Entry 6IRX (X-ray diffraction, 2.00 A resolution); this record covers chain A.

Chain A:
Molecule: PDX1 C-terminal-inhibiting factor 1
From: Danio rerio
UniProt: A0A0R4IKJ1 (A0A0R4IKJ1_DANRE); residues 178-673 here = UniProt positions 178-673
Sequence (496 residues; numbered 178 to 673; the number before each row is that of its first residue):
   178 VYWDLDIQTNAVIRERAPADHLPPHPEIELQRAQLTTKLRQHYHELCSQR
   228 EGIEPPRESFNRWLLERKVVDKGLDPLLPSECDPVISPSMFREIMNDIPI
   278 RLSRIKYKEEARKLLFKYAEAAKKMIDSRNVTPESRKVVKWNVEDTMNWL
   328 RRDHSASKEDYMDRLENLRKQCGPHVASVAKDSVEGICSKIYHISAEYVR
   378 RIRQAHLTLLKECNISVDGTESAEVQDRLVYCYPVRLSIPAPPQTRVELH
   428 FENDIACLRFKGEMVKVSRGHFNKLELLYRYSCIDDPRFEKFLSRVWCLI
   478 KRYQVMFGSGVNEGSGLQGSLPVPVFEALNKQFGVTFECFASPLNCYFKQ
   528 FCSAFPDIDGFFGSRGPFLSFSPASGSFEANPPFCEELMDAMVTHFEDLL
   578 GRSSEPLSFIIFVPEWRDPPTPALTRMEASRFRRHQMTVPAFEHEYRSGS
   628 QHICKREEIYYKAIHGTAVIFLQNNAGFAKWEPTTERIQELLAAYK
Unresolved in the structure: 395-401, 488-489, 628-632
Construct notes: engineered mutation Val308 (Ala in A0A0R4IKJ1), Asn344 (His in A0A0R4IKJ1)
Modified / non-standard residues: Mse267, Mse272, Mse302, Mse324, Mse339, Mse441, Mse483, Mse566, Mse569, Mse604, Mse614 (selenomethionine; parent Met)
Curated features (UniProtKB/Swiss-Prot):
  - binding site (substrate): Arg239, Arg269, Glu563, Trp593 to Pro597
  - binding site (S-adenosyl-L-methionine): Asn558 to Phe561, Phe619 to His621
  - mutagenesis: Arg239 (R239A: Strongly reduced methyltransferase activity), Arg269 (R269A: Strongly reduced methyltransferase activity), Asn558 (N558A: Strongly reduced methyltransferase activity), Phe561 (F561A: Strongly reduced methyltransferase activity), Glu563 (E563A: Strongly reduced methyltransferase activity), Trp593 (W593A: Abolished methyltransferase activity), Pro596 to Pro597 (Abolished methyltransferase activity), His612 (H612A: Strongly reduced methyltransferase activity), Phe619 (F619A: Reduced methyltransferase activity)

Summary:
Curated annotation (UniProt) lists 8 substrate-binding residues, 7 S-adenosyl-L-methionine-binding residues
and 10 mutagenesis sites.
Chain A is PDX1 C-terminal-inhibiting factor 1 (Danio rerio); the structure, Crystal structure of the
zebrafish cap-specific adenosine methyltransferase, was determined by X-ray diffraction (same publication as
6IRV, 6IRW, 6IRY, 6IRZ and 6IS0).
